PDB entry 7C2E | electron microscopy, 4.20 A resolution (low resolution: residue-level contacts below are approximate; hydrogen-bond / salt-bridge calls are withheld) | chains B and R of the 5 polymer chains in the assembly

# Chain B
Name: Guanine nucleotide-binding protein G(I)/G(S)/G(T) subunit beta-1
Organism: Homo sapiens
UniProtKB: P62873 (GBB1_HUMAN); residues 2-340 here = UniProt positions 2-340
Amino-acid sequence (350 residues; each row starts with the number of its first residue; numbers below 1 keep their minus sign (Met-9 is residue -9)):
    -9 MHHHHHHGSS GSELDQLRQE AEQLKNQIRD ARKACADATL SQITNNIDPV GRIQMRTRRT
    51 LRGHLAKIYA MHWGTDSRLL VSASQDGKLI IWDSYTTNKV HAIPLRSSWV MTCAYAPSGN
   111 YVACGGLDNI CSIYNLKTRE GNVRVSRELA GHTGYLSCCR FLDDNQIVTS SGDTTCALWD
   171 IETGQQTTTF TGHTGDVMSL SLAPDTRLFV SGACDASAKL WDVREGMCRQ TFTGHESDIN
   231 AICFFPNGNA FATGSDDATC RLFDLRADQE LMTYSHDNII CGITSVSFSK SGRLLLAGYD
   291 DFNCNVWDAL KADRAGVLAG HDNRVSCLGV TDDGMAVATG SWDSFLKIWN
Unresolved in the structure: -9 to 2
Sequence notes: initiating methionine (-9); expression tag (-8 to 1)

# Chain R
Name: Glucagon-like peptide 1 receptor
Organism: Homo sapiens
Notes: engineered mutation(s): L260F
UniProtKB: P43220 (GLP1R_HUMAN); residue numbers follow UniProt; this construct covers 24-463
Amino-acid sequence (491 residues; row label = number of the first residue in the row; numbers below 1 keep their minus sign (Met-8 is residue -8)):
    -8 MKTIIALSYI FCLVFADYKD DDDLEVLFQG PARPQGATVS LWETVQKWRE YRRQCQRSLT
    52 EDPPPATDLF CNRTFDEYAC WPDGEPGSFV NVSCPWYLPW ASSVPQGHVY RFCTAEGLWL
   112 QKDNSSLPWR DLSECEESKR GERSSPEEQL LFLYIIYTVG YALSFSALVI ASAILLGFRH
   172 LHCTRNYIHL NLFASFILRA LSVFIKDAAL KWMYSTAAQQ HQWDGLLSYQ DSLSCRLVFL
   232 LMQYCVAANY YWLLVEGVYL YTLLAFSVFS EQWIFRLYVS IGWGVPLLFV VPWGIVKYLY
   292 EDEGCWTRNS NMNYWLIIRL PILFAIGVNF LIFVRVICIV VSKLKANLMC KTDIKCRLAK
   352 STLTLIPLLG THEVIFAFVM DEHARGTLRF IKLFTELSFT SFQGLMVAIL YCFVNNEVQL
   412 EFRKSWERWR LEHLHIQRDS SMKPLKCPTS SLSSGATAGS SMYTATCQAS CSPAGLEVLF
   472 QGPHHHHHHH H
Unresolved in the structure: -8 to 29, 129-136, 338-343, 424-482
Sequence notes: initiating methionine (-8); expression tag (-7 to 23, 464-482); conflict Phe260 (Leu in P43220)
Cystine bridges: Cys46-Cys71, Cys62-Cys104, Cys85-Cys126, Cys226-Cys296
Ligand contacts: FFR (2-[[4-[6-[(4-cyano-2-fluoranyl-phenyl)methoxy]pyridin-2-yl]-3,6-dihydro-2H-pyridin-1-yl]methyl]-3-[[(2S)-oxetan-2-yl]methyl]imidazo[4,5-b]pyridine-5-carboxylic acid): Leu32, Trp33, Val36, Gln37, Glu138, Leu141, Lys197, Leu201, Met204, Tyr205, Leu218, Asp222, Cys226, Phe230, Cys296, Thr298, Arg380, Phe381, Leu384, Phe385
From the paper describing this entry:
  - binding site for FFR: Leu32, Trp33, Val36, Gln37, Glu138, Leu141, Lys197, Leu201, Met204, Leu218, Phe230, Thr298, Arg380, Phe381, Leu384, Phe385
  - specificity-determining residues: Trp33

# How chain B and chain R interact
Pairs across the interface - 6 pairs, chain B then chain R:
  Val307(B) with Leu422(R)
  Ala309(B) with Arg419(R)
  Gly310(B) with Arg419(R)
  Asp312(B) with His171(R); Glu412(R); Lys415(R)
Also at the interface, not in a pair above, chain B (5 interface residues in all): His311

# In short
The chain B/chain R interface involves 5 residues from each chain. Ligands of chain R: compound FFR. The paper
reports a binding site for FFR at Leu32(R), Trp33(R) and Val36(R) among others; the specificity determinant
Trp33(R).
Chain B is Guanine nucleotide-binding protein G(I)/G(S)/G(T) subunit beta-1 and chain R is Glucagon-like
peptide 1 receptor, both from Homo sapiens; the structure, GLP-1R-Gs complex structure with a small molecule
full agonist, was determined by electron microscopy.
